Entry 5HB0 (X-ray diffraction, 3.50 A resolution); this record covers chains B and E.

Chain B:
Molecule: Nucleoporin NUP170
Organism: Chaetomium thermophilum (strain DSM 1495 / CBS 144.50 / IMI 039719)
Notes: engineered mutation(s): delta 1375-1377
UniProtKB: G0S7B6 (NU170_CHATD); residue numbers follow UniProt; this construct covers 851-1374, 1378-1402
Chain sequence (549 residues; row label = number of the first residue in the row; note: 3 numbers in that range are skipped by the numbering (no residue carries them; nothing is unmodelled there)):
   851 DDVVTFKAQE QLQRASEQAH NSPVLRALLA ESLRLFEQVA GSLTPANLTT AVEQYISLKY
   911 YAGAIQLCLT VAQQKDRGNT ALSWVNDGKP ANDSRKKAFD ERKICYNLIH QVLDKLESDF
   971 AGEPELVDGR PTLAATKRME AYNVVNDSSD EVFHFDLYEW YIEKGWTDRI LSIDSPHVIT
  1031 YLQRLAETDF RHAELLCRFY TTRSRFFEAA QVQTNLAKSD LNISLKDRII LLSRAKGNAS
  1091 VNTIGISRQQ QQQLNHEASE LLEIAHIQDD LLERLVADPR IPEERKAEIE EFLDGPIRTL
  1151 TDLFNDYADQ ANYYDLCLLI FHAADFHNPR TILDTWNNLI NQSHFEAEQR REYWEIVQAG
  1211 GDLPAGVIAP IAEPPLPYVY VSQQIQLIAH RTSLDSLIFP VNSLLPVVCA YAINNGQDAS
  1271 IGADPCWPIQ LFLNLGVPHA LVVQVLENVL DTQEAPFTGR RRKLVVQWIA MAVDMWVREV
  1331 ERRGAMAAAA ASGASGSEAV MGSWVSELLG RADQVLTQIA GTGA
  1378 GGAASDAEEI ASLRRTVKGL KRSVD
Unresolved in the structure: 1206-1218, 1337-1349, 1378-1380

Chain E:
Molecule: Nucleoporin NUP145
Notes: EC 3.4.21.-
UniProtKB: G0SAK3 (NU145_CHATD); residue numbers follow UniProt; this construct covers 729-750
Chain sequence (22 residues; each row starts with the number of its first residue):
   729 SHKKLVINKD MRTDLFSPPN KD
Unresolved in the structure: 729-731, 749-750

How chain B and chain E interact:
Residue-residue contacts - 32 pairs, chain B then chain E:
  Arg-1130(B) / Phe-744(E)
  Ile-1131(B) / Leu-743(E)
  Ile-1131(B) / Phe-744(E)  hydrophobic
  Pro-1132(B) / Leu-743(E)
  Pro-1132(B) / Phe-744(E)
  Pro-1132(B) / Ser-745(E)
  Glu-1134(B) / Pro-746(E)
  Glu-1134(B) / Pro-747(E)
  Arg-1135(B) / Thr-741(E)  hydrogen bond
  Arg-1135(B) / Asp-742(E)
  Arg-1135(B) / Leu-743(E)
  Arg-1135(B) / Ser-745(E)
  Ile-1139(B) / Leu-743(E)  hydrophobic
  Leu-1150(B) / Leu-733(E)
  Thr-1151(B) / Leu-733(E)
  Thr-1151(B) / Val-734(E)  hydrogen bond (side chain-backbone)
  Phe-1154(B) / Ile-735(E)  hydrophobic
  Asn-1155(B) / Val-734(E)  hydrogen bond (side chain-backbone)
  Asn-1155(B) / Ile-735(E)
  Asn-1155(B) / Asn-736(E)  hydrogen bond (side chain-backbone)
  Asn-1155(B) / Arg-740(E)  hydrogen bond (backbone-side chain)
  Asp-1156(B) / Arg-740(E)
  Asp-1156(B) / Thr-741(E)
  Tyr-1157(B) / Leu-743(E)
  Asp-1159(B) / Lys-737(E)  salt bridge
  Asp-1159(B) / Arg-740(E)  salt bridge
  Gln-1160(B) / Arg-740(E)
  Gln-1160(B) / Thr-741(E)
  Gln-1160(B) / Leu-743(E)  hydrogen bond (side chain-backbone)
  Ala-1161(B) / Leu-743(E)
  Ile-1170(B) / Leu-733(E)  hydrophobic
  Ala-1174(B) / Leu-733(E)  hydrophobic
Interface residues without a listed pair, chain B (21 interface residues in all): Leu-1125, Glu-1138, Phe-1171, Phe-1176
Interface residues without a listed pair, chain E (14 interface residues in all): Lys-732
The authors on this interface:
  - interface residues, chain B: Tyr-1157(B)
  - interface residues, chain E: Leu-733(E)

In short:
21 residues of chain B face 14 of chain E across their interface; the contacts include 6 hydrogen bonds and 2
salt bridges. Polar contacts include Asp-1159(B)/Lys-737(E), Asp-1159(B)/Arg-740(E) and
Arg-1135(B)/Thr-741(E). The paper reports interface residues Tyr-1157(B) and Leu-733(E).
Here chain B is Nucleoporin NUP170 (Chaetomium thermophilum (strain DSM 1495 / CBS 144.50 / IMI 039719)) and
chain E is Nucleoporin NUP145. Entry 5HB0 (Crystal structure of Chaetomium thermophilum Nup170 CTD-Nup145N
complex) was determined by X-ray diffraction (same publication as 5HAX and 5HB3).
